Entry 1ZBB (X-ray diffraction, 9.00 A resolution (very low resolution: no residue pairs are listed; an interface is given only as per-side residue counts)); this record covers chains J and D of the 18 polymer chains in the assembly.

[Chain J]
Molecule: DNA strand 2 (arbitrary model sequence)
Sequence (347 nucleotides; row label = number of the first residue in the row):
     1 TGCACTTACA TGCGCATGTA AGTCTGGAGA ATCACCTGCA GATACTACCA AAAGTGTATT
    61 TGGAAACTGC TCCATCAAAA GGCATGTTCA GCTGGAATCC AGCTGAACAT GCCTTTTGAT
   121 GGAGCAGTTT CCAAATACAC TTTTGGTAGT ATCTGCAGGT TACATCCTGT GCATGTAAGT
   181 ACTGGCCGCC CTGGAGAATC ACCTGCAGAT ACTACCAAAA GTGTATTTGG AAACTGCTCC
   241 ATCAAAAGGC ATGTTCAGCT GGAATCCAGC TGAACATGCC TTTTGATGGA GCAGTTTCCA
   301 AATACACTTT TGGTAGTATC TGCAGGTTAC ATCCTGTGCA TGTAAGT

[Chain D]
Protein: Histone H2B.1
Source organism: Xenopus laevis
Reference sequence: P02281 (H2B1_XENLA); residues -2 to 122 here correspond to UniProt positions 1-125 (UniProt number = residue number + 3)
Amino-acid sequence (125 residues; numbered -2 to 122; the number before each row is that of its first residue; numbers below 1 keep their minus sign (Pro-2 is residue -2)):
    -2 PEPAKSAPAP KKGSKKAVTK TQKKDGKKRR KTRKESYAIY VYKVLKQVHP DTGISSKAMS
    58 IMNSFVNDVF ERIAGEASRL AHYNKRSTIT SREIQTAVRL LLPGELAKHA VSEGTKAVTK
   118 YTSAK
Disordered / not traced: -2 to 7, 14-21
Sequence notes: conflict Thr29 (Ser32 in P02281)
Curated features (UniProtKB/Swiss-Prot):
  - modified residue: Lys13 (N6-acetyllysine)

[Chain J / chain D interface]
At this resolution (9 A) residue pairs are not listed: 16 residues of chain J and 19 of chain D lie at the interface.

[Summary]
16 residues of chain J and 19 residues of chain D are in contact.
Here chain J is DNA strand 2 (arbitrary model sequence) and chain D is Histone H2B.1 (Xenopus laevis). Entry
1ZBB (Structure of the 4_601_167 Tetranucleosome) was determined by X-ray diffraction.
